PDB entry 8DGO | X-ray diffraction, 2.30 A resolution | chains B and C of the 3 polymer chains in the assembly

== Chain B ==
Molecule: Growth factor receptor bound protein 2
From: Homo sapiens
UniProt: Q2PG25 (Q2PG25_MACFA); residues 1-217 here = UniProt positions 1-217
Chain sequence (219 residues; each row starts with the number of its first residue; numbers below 1 keep their minus sign (Gly-1 is residue -1)):
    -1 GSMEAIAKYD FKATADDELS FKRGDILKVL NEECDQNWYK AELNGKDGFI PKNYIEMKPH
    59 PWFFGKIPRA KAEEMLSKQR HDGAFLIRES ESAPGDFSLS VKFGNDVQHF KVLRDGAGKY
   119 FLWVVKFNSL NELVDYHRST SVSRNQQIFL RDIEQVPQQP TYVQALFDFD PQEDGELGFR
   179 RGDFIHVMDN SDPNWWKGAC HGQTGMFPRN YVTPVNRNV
Unresolved in the structure: -1
Differences from the reference sequence: expression tag (-1 to 0)

== Chain C ==
Molecule: Phosphorylated PEAK3 (pY24) peptide
Chain sequence (7 residues; numbered 23 to 29; the number before each row is that of its first residue):
    23 XYSNLGQ
Unresolved in the structure: 28-29
Modified positions: THC (N-methylcarbonylthreonine) at position 23; Tyr24 (O-phosphotyrosine; PTR)

== Chain B / chain C interface ==
Contacting residue pairs (17):
  Arg67(B) - THC_23(C)  hydrogen bond (side chain-backbone)
  Arg67(B) - Tyr24(C)
  Arg86(B) - Tyr24(C)
  Ser88(B) - Tyr24(C)
  Ser96(B) - Tyr24(C)
  Gln106(B) - Ser25(C)  hydrogen bond
  His107(B) - Tyr24(C)
  His107(B) - Ser25(C)  hydrogen bond (backbone-backbone)
  Phe108(B) - Tyr24(C)
  Phe108(B) - Ser25(C)
  Phe108(B) - Asn26(C)
  Lys109(B) - Tyr24(C)
  Lys109(B) - Asn26(C)  hydrogen bond (backbone-side chain)
  Leu111(B) - Asn26(C)
  Leu120(B) - Asn26(C)  hydrogen bond (backbone-side chain)
  Trp121(B) - Ser25(C)
  Trp121(B) - Asn26(C)
Interface features reported in the paper:
  - pairs named by the authors: His107(B)-Asn26(C) (backbone contact)
  - interface residues, chain B: Arg86(B), His107(B)

== Summary ==
11 residues of chain B face 4 of chain C across their interface; the contacts include 5 hydrogen bonds. Among
the polar pairs are Arg67(B)-THC_23(C), Gln106(B)-Ser25(C) and Lys109(B)-Asn26(C). The authors report a
backbone contact between His107(B) and Asn26(C). The paper reports interface residues Arg86(B) and His107(B).
Here chain B is Growth factor receptor bound protein 2 (Homo sapiens) and chain C is Phosphorylated PEAK3
(pY24) peptide. Entry 8DGO (Growth Factor Receptor-Bound Protein 2 (Grb2) bound to phosphorylated PEAK3 (pY24)
peptide) was determined by X-ray diffraction together with 8DGM, 8DGN and 8DGP from the same study.
